Entry 8YYX (electron microscopy, 2.84 A resolution); this record covers chains B and E of the 5 polymer chains in the assembly.

[Chain B]
Molecule: Guanine nucleotide-binding protein G(I)/G(S)/G(T) subunit beta-1
Organism: Homo sapiens
UniProtKB: P62873 (GBB1_HUMAN); residues 2-340 here = UniProt positions 2-340
Chain sequence (339 residues; numbered 2 to 340; the number before each row is that of its first residue):
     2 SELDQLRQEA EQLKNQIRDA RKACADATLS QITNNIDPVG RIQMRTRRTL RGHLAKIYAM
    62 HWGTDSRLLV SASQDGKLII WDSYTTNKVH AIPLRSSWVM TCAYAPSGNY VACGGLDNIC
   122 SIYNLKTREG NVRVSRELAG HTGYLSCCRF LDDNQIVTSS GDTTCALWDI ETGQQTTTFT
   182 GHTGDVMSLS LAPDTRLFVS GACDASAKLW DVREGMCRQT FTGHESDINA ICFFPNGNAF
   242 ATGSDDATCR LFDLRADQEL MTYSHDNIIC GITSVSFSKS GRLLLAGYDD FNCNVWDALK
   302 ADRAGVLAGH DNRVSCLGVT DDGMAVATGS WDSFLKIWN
Curated features (UniProtKB/Swiss-Prot):
  - modified residue: S2 (N-acetylserine), H266 (Phosphohistidine)
  - natural variant: L30 (L30F: In MRD42; uncertain significance), R52 (R52G: In MRD42), G64 (G64V: In MRD42), D76 (D76E: In MRD42; D76G: In MRD42), G77 (G77S: In MRD42), K78 (K78R: In MRD42), I80 (I80N: In MRD42; I80T: In MRD42), H91 (H91R: In MRD42; uncertain significance), A92 (A92T: In MRD42), P94 (P94S: In MRD42), L95 (L95P: In MRD42), R96 (R96L: In MRD42), 5 further natural variant entries in UniProt

[Chain E]
Molecule: 2-oxoglutarate receptor 1
Organism: Homo sapiens
UniProtKB: Q96P68 (OXGR1_HUMAN); residues 1-337 here = UniProt positions 1-337
Chain sequence (337 residues; numbered 1 to 337; the number before each row is that of its first residue):
     1 MNEPLDYLAN ASDFPDYAAA FGNCTDENIP LKMHYLPVIY GIIFLVGFPG NAVVISTYIF
    61 KMRPWKSSTI IMLNLACTDL LYLTSLPFLI HYYASGENWI FGDFMCKFIR FSFHFNLYSS
   121 ILFLTCFSIF RYCVIIHPMS CFSIHKTRCA VVACAVVWII SLVAVIPMTF LITSTNRTNR
   181 SACLDLTSSD ELNTIKWYNL ILTATTFCLP LVIVTLCYTT IIHTLTHGLQ TDSCLKQKAR
   241 RLTILLLLAF YVCFLPFHIL RVIRIESRLL SISCSIENQI HEAYIVSRPL AALNTFGNLL
   301 LYVVVSDNFQ QAVCSTVRCK VSGNLEQAKK ISYSNNP
Not modelled in the structure: 1-22, 323-337
Disulfide bonds: C24-C274, C106-C183
Residues lining bound ligands: leukotriene E4 (A1D7P; (5S,6R,7E,9E,11Z,14Z)-6-[(2R)-2-azanyl-3-oxidanyl-3-oxidanylidene-propyl]sulfanyl-5-oxidanyl-icosa-7,9,11,14-tetraenoic acid): L122, T125, F130, C133, C141, I144, R148, C149, V152, A153, I160, T205, L209
Curated features (UniProtKB/Swiss-Prot):
  - glycosylation (N-linked (GlcNAc...) asparagine): N10, N23, N176, N179
  - natural variant: Y93 (Y93H: In CAON2; uncertain significance), L124 (L124R: In CAON2), C217 (C217R: In CAON2; uncertain significance), S233 (S233R: In CAON2; uncertain significance), S287 (S287F: In CAON2; uncertain significance)
  - mutagenesis: C106 (C106A: Loss of itaconate-induced intracellular calcium response), K107 (K107A: Slightly decreases itaconate- or alpha-ketoglutarate-induced intracellular calcium response), R110 (R110A: Loss of itaconate-induced receptor endocytosis and intracellular calcium response), H114 (H114A: Markedly impairs itaconate- or alpha-ketoglutarate-induced intracellular calcium response), Y118 (Y118F: Markedly impairs itaconate- or alpha-ketoglutarate-induced intracellular calcium response), I121 (I121A: Markedly impairs itaconate- or alpha-ketoglutarate-induced intracellular calcium response), H258 (H258A: Loss of itaconate-induced intracellular calcium response), R261 (R261A: Loss of itaconate-induced receptor endocytosis and intracellular calcium response), R264 (R264A: Slightly decreases itaconate- or alpha-ketoglutarate-induced intracellular calcium response), I265 (I265A: Loss of itaconate-induced intracellular calcium response), I285 (I285A: Markedly impairs itaconate- or alpha-ketoglutarate-induced intracellular calcium response), R288 (R288A: Markedly impairs itaconate- or alpha-ketoglutarate-induced intracellular calcium response)

[Chain B / chain E interface]
Contacting residue pairs - 8 pairs, chain B then chain E:
  R52(B) with R63(E)
  F292(B) with R318(E)
  N293(B) with S322(E)
  V307(B) with S322(E)
  H311(B) with R318(E), hydrogen bond (backbone-side chain)
  D312(B) with K61(E); S315(E); R318(E), salt bridge
Interface residues without a listed pair, chain B (8 interface residues in all): A309, G310
Interface residues without a listed pair, chain E (6 interface residues in all): C319

[Summary]
The interface between chain B and chain E involves 8 residues on one side and 6 on the other; the contacts
include 1 hydrogen bond and 1 salt bridge. Among the polar pairs are D312(B)-R318(E) and H311(B)-R318(E).
Chain E binds leukotriene E4.
Chain B is Guanine nucleotide-binding protein G(I)/G(S)/G(T) subunit beta-1 and chain E is 2-oxoglutarate
receptor 1, both from Homo sapiens; the structure, Cryo-EM structure of OXGR1 bound to leukotriene E4 and Gq
proteins, was determined by electron microscopy.
